PDB entry 9D3T | electron microscopy, 2.80 A resolution | chains B and I of the 10 polymer chains in the assembly

[Chain B]
Name: Histone H4
From: Homo sapiens
UniProtKB: P62805 (H4_HUMAN); residues 24-101 here correspond to UniProt positions 25-102 (UniProt number = residue number + 1)
Chain sequence (78 residues; row label = number of the first residue in the row):
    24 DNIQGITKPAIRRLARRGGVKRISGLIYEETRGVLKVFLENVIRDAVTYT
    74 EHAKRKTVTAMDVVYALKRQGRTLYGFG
UniProt features mapped onto this chain:
  - modified residue: Lys31 (N6-(2-hydroxyisobutyryl)lysine), Lys44 (N6-(2-hydroxyisobutyryl)lysine), Ser47 (Phosphoserine), Tyr51 (Phosphotyrosine), Lys59 (N6-(2-hydroxyisobutyryl)lysine), Lys77 (N6-(2-hydroxyisobutyryl)lysine), Lys79 (N6-(2-hydroxyisobutyryl)lysine), Thr80 (Phosphothreonine), Tyr88 (Phosphotyrosine), Lys91 (N6-(2-hydroxyisobutyryl)lysine)
  - cross-link (Glycyl lysine isopeptide (Lys-Gly)): Lys31 (interchain with G-Cter in SUMO2), Lys59 (interchain with G-Cter in SUMO2), Lys79 (interchain with G-Cter in SUMO2), Lys91 (interchain with G-Cter in SUMO2)

[Chain I]
Molecule: 5S rDNA (noncoding strand)
From: Xenopus borealis
Sequence (100 nucleotides; each row starts with the number of its first residue; numbers below 1 keep their minus sign (DG-53 is residue -53)):
   -53 GAAAAGACCCTGGCATGGGGAGGAGCTGGGCCCCCCCCAGAAGGCAGCAC
    -3 AAGGGGAGGAAAAGTCAGCCTTGTGCTCGCCTACGGCCATACCACCCTGA

[Interface between chain B and chain I]
Pairs across the interface (6; chain B residue first):
  Thr30(B) with DA-13(I), sugar contact; DA-12(I), phosphate contact
  Pro32(B) with DA-13(I), phosphate contact; DA-12(I), phosphate contact
  Arg36(B) with DA-13(I), salt bridge to the phosphate
  Arg45(B) with DC-4(I), sugar contact
Other interface residues (no listed pair), chain B (6 interface residues in all): Lys31, Thr80
Other interface residues (no listed pair), chain I (4 interface residues in all): DG-24

[Summary]
6 residues of chain B face 4 of chain I across their interface; the contacts include 1 salt bridge. Its one
salt-bridged contact is Arg36(B)-DA-13(I).
Chain B is Histone H4 (Homo sapiens) and chain I is 5S rDNA (noncoding strand) (Xenopus borealis); the
structure, 147-bp 5S rDNA nucleosome cross-linked with glutaraldehyde, was determined by electron microscopy,
deposited together with 9D3K, 9D3L, 9D3N, 9D3O, 9D3Q, 9D3R and 9D3S.
